7R6V - chains E and H of the 6 polymer chains in the assembly; structure by X-ray diffraction, 2.16 A resolution.

== Chain E ==
Name: Nuclease EXOG, mitochondrial
Source organism: Homo sapiens
Notes: EC 3.1.30.-; engineered mutation(s): H140A
Reference sequence: Q9Y2C4 (EXOG_HUMAN); residues 58-368 here = UniProt positions 58-368
Amino-acid sequence (311 residues; each row starts with the number of its first residue):
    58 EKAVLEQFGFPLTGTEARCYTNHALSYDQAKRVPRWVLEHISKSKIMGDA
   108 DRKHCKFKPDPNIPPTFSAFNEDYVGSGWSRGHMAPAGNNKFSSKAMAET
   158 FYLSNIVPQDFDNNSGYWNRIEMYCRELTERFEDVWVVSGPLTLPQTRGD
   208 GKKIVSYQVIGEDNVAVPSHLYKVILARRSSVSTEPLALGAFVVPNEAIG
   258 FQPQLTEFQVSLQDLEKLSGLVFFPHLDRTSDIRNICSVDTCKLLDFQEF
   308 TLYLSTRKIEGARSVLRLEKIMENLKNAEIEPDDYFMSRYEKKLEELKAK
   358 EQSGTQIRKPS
Unresolved in the structure: 58-59, 349-368
Ion coordination: Mg2+: Asn-171 (shared with DT2(H), DG3(H) of chain H)
Curated features (UniProtKB/Swiss-Prot):
  - active site: His-140 (Proton acceptor)
  - binding site (a divalent metal cation): Asn-171
  - natural variant: Gly-277 (G277V: Abolishes catalytic activity)
  - mutagenesis: Ser-137 (S137D: No effect on catalytic activity), His-140 (H140A: Abolishes catalytic activity)

== Chain H ==
Molecule: 10-nt DNA strand
Sequence (10 nucleotides; each row starts with the number of its first residue):
     1 CTGACGTGCG
Unresolved in the structure: 10
Ion coordination: Mg2+: DT2, DG3 (shared with Asn-171(E) of chain E)

== How chain E and chain H interact ==
Residue-residue contacts (27):
  Arg-109(E) / DT2(H)  salt bridge to the phosphate
  Arg-109(E) / DG3(H)  salt bridge to the phosphate
  Phe-114(E) / DA4(H)  phosphate contact
  Ser-137(E) / DG3(H)  phosphate contact
  Ser-137(E) / DA4(H)  phosphate contact
  Arg-138(E) / DG3(H)  sugar contact
  Arg-138(E) / DA4(H)  salt bridge to the phosphate
  Gly-139(E) / DG3(H)  phosphate contact
  His-140(E) / DG3(H)  hydrogen bond to the phosphate
  Pro-143(E) / DT2(H)  phosphate contact
  Ala-144(E) / DT2(H)  phosphate contact
  Gly-145(E) / DC1(H)  phosphate contact
  Gly-145(E) / DT2(H)  hydrogen bond to the phosphate
  Lys-148(E) / DC1(H)  salt bridge to the phosphate
  Phe-168(E) / DA4(H)  sugar contact
  Asn-171(E) / DT2(H)  phosphate contact
  Asn-171(E) / DG3(H)  hydrogen bond to the phosphate
  Ser-172(E) / DT2(H)  hydrogen bond to the base
  Asn-176(E) / DC1(H)  hydrogen bond to the base
  Asn-176(E) / DT2(H)  hydrogen bond to the sugar
  Glu-179(E) / DT2(H)  sugar contact
  Met-180(E) / DC1(H)  sugar contact
  Arg-183(E) / DC1(H)  phosphate contact
  Tyr-310(E) / DC1(H)  sugar contact
  Leu-311(E) / DC1(H)  base contact
  Arg-314(E) / DC1(H)  base contact
  Lys-315(E) / DC1(H)  base contact
Also at the interface, not in a pair above, chain E (23 interface residues in all): Lys-110, Trp-136

== Overview ==
Chain E and chain H form an interface of 23 and 4 residues respectively; the contacts include 6 hydrogen bonds
and 4 salt bridges. Polar contacts include Ser-172(E)/DT2(H), Asn-176(E)/DC1(H) and Asn-176(E)/DT2(H).
Chain E is Nuclease EXOG, mitochondrial (Homo sapiens) and chain H is a 10-nt DNA strand; the structure, Human
EXOG complexed with dRP-containing DNA, was determined by X-ray diffraction.
